PDB entry 8GJ1 | electron microscopy, 3.00 A resolution | chains B and F of the 10 polymer chains in the assembly

# Chain B
Molecule: DNA polymerase III subunit tau
From: Escherichia coli K-12
Notes: EC 2.7.7.7
Reference sequence: P06710 (DPO3X_ECOLI); residue numbers follow UniProt; this construct covers 1-643
Sequence (643 residues; numbered 1 to 643; the number before each row is that of its first residue):
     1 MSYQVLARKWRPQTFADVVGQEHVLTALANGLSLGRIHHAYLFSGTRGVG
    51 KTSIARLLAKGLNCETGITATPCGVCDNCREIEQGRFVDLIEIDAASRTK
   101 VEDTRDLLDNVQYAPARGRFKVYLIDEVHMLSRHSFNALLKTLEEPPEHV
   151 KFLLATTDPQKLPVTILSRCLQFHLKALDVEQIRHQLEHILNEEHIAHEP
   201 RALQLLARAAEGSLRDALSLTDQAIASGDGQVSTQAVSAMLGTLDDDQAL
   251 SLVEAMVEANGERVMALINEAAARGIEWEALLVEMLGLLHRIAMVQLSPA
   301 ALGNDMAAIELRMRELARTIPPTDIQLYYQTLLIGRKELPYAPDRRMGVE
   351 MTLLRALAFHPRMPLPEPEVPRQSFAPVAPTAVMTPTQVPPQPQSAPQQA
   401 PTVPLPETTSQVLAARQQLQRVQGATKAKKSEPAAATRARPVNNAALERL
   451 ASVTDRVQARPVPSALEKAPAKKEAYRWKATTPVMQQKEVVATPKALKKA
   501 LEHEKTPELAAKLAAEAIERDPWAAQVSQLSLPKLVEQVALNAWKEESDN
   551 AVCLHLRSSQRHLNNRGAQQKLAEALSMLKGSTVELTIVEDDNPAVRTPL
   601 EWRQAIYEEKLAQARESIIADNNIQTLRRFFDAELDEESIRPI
Disordered / not traced: 1, 369-643
Metal / ion sites: Mg2+: Thr52 (together with ADP); Zn2+: Cys64, Cys73, Cys76, Cys79
Residues lining bound ligands:
  - ADP (adenosine-5'-diphosphate): Ala7, Arg8, Trp10, Arg11, Pro12, Val18, Val19, Thr46, Arg47, Gly48, Val49, Gly50, Lys51, Thr52, Ser53, Leu178, Gln186, Leu214, Arg215, Leu218
  - tetrafluoroaluminate (ALF): Arg47, Gly48, Lys51, Thr52, Asp126, Glu127, Arg215
Swiss-Prot annotation at these positions:
  - binding site (ATP): Gly45 to Thr52
  - binding site (Zn(2+)): Cys64, Cys73, Cys76, Cys79
  - mutagenesis: Gly118 (G118D: In dnaX2016(Ts); present in both isoforms, unable to grow at 42 degrees Celsius), Glu601 (E601K: In dnaX36(Ts); present only in isoform tau, unable to grow at 42 degrees Celsius)

# Chain F
Molecule: DNA polymerase III subunit psi
From: Escherichia coli K-12
Notes: EC 2.7.7.7
Reference sequence: P28632 (HOLD_ECOLI); residues 1-137 here = UniProt positions 1-137
Sequence (137 residues; row label = number of the first residue in the row):
     1 MTSRRDWQLQQLGITQWSLRRPGALQGEIAIAIPAHVRLVMVANDLPALT
    51 DPLVSDVLRALTVSPDQVLQLTPEKIAMLPQGSHCNSWRLGTDEPLSLEG
   101 AQVASPALTDLRANPTARAALWQQICTYEHDFFPRND
Disordered / not traced: 1, 31-137

# How chain B and chain F interact
Pairs across the interface (21):
  Ala259(B) - Arg21(F)
  Leu327(B) - Arg20(F)
  Tyr328(B) - Arg20(F)  hydrogen bond
  Tyr328(B) - Arg21(F)
  Thr331(B) - Trp17(F)
  Arg355(B) - Trp17(F)
  Leu357(B) - Arg21(F)  hydrogen bond (backbone-side chain)
  Ala358(B) - Leu19(F)
  Ala358(B) - Arg21(F)
  Ala358(B) - Ala24(F)  hydrophobic
  Phe359(B) - Trp17(F)  hydrophobic
  Phe359(B) - Ser18(F)
  His360(B) - Trp17(F)
  His360(B) - Ser18(F)  hydrogen bond (backbone-backbone)
  His360(B) - Arg20(F)
  Pro361(B) - Gln16(F)
  Pro361(B) - Trp17(F)
  Arg362(B) - Asp6(F)  salt bridge
  Arg362(B) - Gln16(F)  hydrogen bond
  Pro364(B) - Gln10(F)
  Glu367(B) - Thr2(F)  hydrogen bond
Other interface residues (no listed pair), chain B (17 interface residues in all): Met256, Asp324, Leu354, Ala356
Other interface residues (no listed pair), chain F (11 interface residues in all): Leu25

# Overview
17 residues of chain B and 11 residues of chain F are in contact; the contacts include 5 hydrogen bonds and 1
salt bridge. Among the polar pairs are Arg362(B)-Asp6(F), Tyr328(B)-Arg20(F) and Leu357(B)-Arg21(F). Ligands
of chain B: ADP and tetrafluoroaluminate.
Here chain B is DNA polymerase III subunit tau and chain F is DNA polymerase III subunit psi, both from
Escherichia coli K-12. Entry 8GJ1 (E. coli clamp loader with open clamp on primed template DNA (form 2)) was
determined by electron microscopy, deposited together with 8GIY, 8GIZ, 8GJ0, 8GJ2 and 8GJ3.
